PDB entry 4KKO | X-ray diffraction, 2.89 A resolution | chains A and B

[Chain A]
Name: HIV-1 reverse transcriptase, p66 subunit
Organism: Human immunodeficiency virus type 1
Notes: EC 2.7.7.49; fragment: p66 subunit
UniProt: P03366 (POL_HV1B1); residues 1-555 here correspond to UniProt positions 600-1154 (UniProt number = residue number + 599)
Amino-acid sequence (557 residues; row label = number of the first residue in the row; numbers below 1 keep their minus sign (Met-1 is residue -1)):
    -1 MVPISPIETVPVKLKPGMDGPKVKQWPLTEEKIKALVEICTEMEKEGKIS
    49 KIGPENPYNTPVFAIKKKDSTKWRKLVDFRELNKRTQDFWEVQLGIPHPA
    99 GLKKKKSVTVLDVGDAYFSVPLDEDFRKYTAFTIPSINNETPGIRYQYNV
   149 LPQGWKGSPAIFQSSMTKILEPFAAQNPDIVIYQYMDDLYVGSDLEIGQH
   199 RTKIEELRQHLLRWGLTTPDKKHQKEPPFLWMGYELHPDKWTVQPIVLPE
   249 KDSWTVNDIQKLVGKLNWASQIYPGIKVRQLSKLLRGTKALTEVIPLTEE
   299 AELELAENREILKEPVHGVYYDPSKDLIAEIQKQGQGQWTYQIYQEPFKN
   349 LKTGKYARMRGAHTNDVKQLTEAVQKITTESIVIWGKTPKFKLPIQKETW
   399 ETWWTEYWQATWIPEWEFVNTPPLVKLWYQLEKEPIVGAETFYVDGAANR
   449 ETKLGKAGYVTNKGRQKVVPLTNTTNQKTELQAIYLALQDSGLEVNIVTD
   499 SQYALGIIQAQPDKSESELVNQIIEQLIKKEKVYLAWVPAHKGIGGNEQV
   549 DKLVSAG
Unresolved in the structure: 553-555
Differences from the reference sequence: expression tag (-1 to 0); engineered mutation Ala172 (Lys771 in P03366), Ala173 (Lys772 in P03366), Ser280 (Cys879 in P03366)
Curated features (UniProtKB/Swiss-Prot):
  - region: Phe227 to His235 (RT 'primer grip')
  - motif: Trp398 to Trp414 (Tryptophan repeat motif)
  - binding site (Mg(2+)): Asp110, Asp185, Asp186, Asp443, Glu478, Asp498, Asp549
  - site: Trp401 (Essential for RT p66/p51 heterodimerization), Trp414 (Essential for RT p66/p51 heterodimerization), Phe440, Tyr441 (Cleavage)
Ligand contacts: 1RE (4-({4-methoxy-6-[2-(morpholin-4-yl)ethoxy]-1,3,5-triazin-2-yl}amino)-2-(3-methylbutoxy)benzonitrile): Gly99, Leu100, Lys101, Lys102, Lys103, Val106, Val179, Ile180, Tyr181, Tyr188, Phe227, Trp229, Leu234, His235, Pro236, Tyr318
What the authors report for this chain:
  - binding site for 1RE: Lys101, Tyr181
  - mutagenesis - Y181C: abolished binding to 1RE

[Chain B]
Name: HIV-1 reverse transcriptase, p51 subunit
Organism: Human immunodeficiency virus type 1
Notes: EC 2.7.7.49; fragment: p51 subunit
UniProt: P03366 (POL_HV1B1); residues 1-428 here correspond to UniProt positions 600-1027 (UniProt number = residue number + 599)
Amino-acid sequence (428 residues; row label = number of the first residue in the row):
     1 PISPIETVPVKLKPGMDGPKVKQWPLTEEKIKALVEICTEMEKEGKISKI
    51 GPENPYNTPVFAIKKKDSTKWRKLVDFRELNKRTQDFWEVQLGIPHPAGL
   101 KKKKSVTVLDVGDAYFSVPLDEDFRKYTAFTIPSINNETPGIRYQYNVLP
   151 QGWKGSPAIFQSSMTKILEPFKKQNPDIVIYQYMDDLYVGSDLEIGQHRT
   201 KIEELRQHLLRWGLTTPDKKHQKEPPFLWMGYELHPDKWTVQPIVLPEKD
   251 SWTVNDIQKLVGKLNWASQIYPGIKVRQLSKLLRGTKALTEVIPLTEEAE
   301 LELAENREILKEPVHGVYYDPSKDLIAEIQKQGQGQWTYQIYQEPFKNLK
   351 TGKYARMRGAHTNDVKQLTEAVQKITTESIVIWGKTPKFKLPIQKETWET
   401 WWTEYWQATWIPEWEFVNTPPLVKLWYQ
Unresolved in the structure: 1-4, 215-226
Differences from the reference sequence: engineered mutation Ser280 (Cys879 in P03366)
Curated features (UniProtKB/Swiss-Prot):
  - region: Phe227 to His235 (RT 'primer grip')
  - motif: Trp398 to Trp414 (Tryptophan repeat motif)
  - binding site (Mg(2+)): Asp110, Asp185, Asp186
  - site (Essential for RT p66/p51 heterodimerization): Trp401, Trp414
Ligand contacts: 1RE (4-({4-methoxy-6-[2-(morpholin-4-yl)ethoxy]-1,3,5-triazin-2-yl}amino)-2-(3-methylbutoxy)benzonitrile): Glu28, Ile135, Glu138
What the authors report for this chain:
  - conformationally variable residues: Glu138
  - binding site for 1RE: Glu138

[Interface between chain A and chain B]
Residue-residue contacts (112):
  Val8(A) - Glu53(B)
  Pro9(A) - Glu53(B)
  Gln85(A) - Glu53(B)  hydrogen bond (side chain-backbone)
  Asp86(A) - Lys20(B)  salt bridge
  Asp86(A) - Pro55(B)
  Phe87(A) - Pro52(B)
  Phe87(A) - Glu53(B)
  Trp88(A) - Pro52(B)  hydrogen bond (backbone-backbone)
  Trp88(A) - Asn54(B)
  Trp88(A) - Pro55(B)
  Trp88(A) - Asn57(B)
  Trp88(A) - Thr131(B)
  Trp88(A) - Arg143(B)
  Val90(A) - Pro140(B)  hydrophobic
  Val90(A) - Gly141(B)
  Leu92(A) - Asn137(B)
  Ile94(A) - Asn137(B)
  Pro95(A) - Asn136(B)
  Pro95(A) - Asn137(B)
  His96(A) - Asn136(B)  hydrogen bond (backbone-side chain)
  Gly99(A) - Asn136(B)
  Gly99(A) - Glu138(B)
  Leu100(A) - Asn136(B)
  Leu100(A) - Glu138(B)
  Ala158(A) - Pro52(B)  hydrophobic
  Gln161(A) - Pro140(B)
  Ser162(A) - Pro52(B)
  Thr165(A) - Pro140(B)
  Tyr181(A) - Glu138(B)
  Gln373(A) - Thr397(B)
  Gln373(A) - Thr400(B)
  Gln373(A) - Trp401(B)  hydrogen bond
  Thr376(A) - Trp401(B)
  Thr377(A) - Thr400(B)
  Ile380(A) - Pro25(B)  hydrophobic
  Ile380(A) - Leu26(B)
  Ile380(A) - Thr27(B)
  Val381(A) - Pro25(B)  hydrophobic
  Val381(A) - Asn136(B)  hydrogen bond (backbone-backbone)
  Ile382(A) - Ile135(B)
  Ile382(A) - Asn136(B)
  Trp383(A) - Ile135(B)
  Gly384(A) - Thr27(B)
  Gly384(A) - Glu28(B)  hydrogen bond (backbone-backbone)
  Gly384(A) - Ile135(B)
  Thr386(A) - Trp401(B)
  Trp402(A) - Lys331(B)  hydrogen bond (backbone-side chain)
  Trp402(A) - Thr362(B)
  Trp402(A) - Asp364(B)
  Tyr405(A) - Lys331(B)  hydrogen bond (backbone-side chain)
  Trp406(A) - Lys331(B)
  Trp406(A) - Pro392(B)  hydrophobic
  Trp406(A) - Val417(B)
  Trp406(A) - Asn418(B)
  Trp406(A) - Thr419(B)
  Trp406(A) - Pro420(B)
  Trp406(A) - Pro421(B)
  Gln407(A) - Lys331(B)  hydrogen bond (backbone-side chain)
  Gln407(A) - Pro392(B)
  Gln407(A) - Ile393(B)
  Gln407(A) - Gln394(B)  hydrogen bond (side chain-backbone)
  Gln407(A) - Val417(B)
  Ala408(A) - Trp337(B)  hydrophobic
  Ala408(A) - Asp364(B)
  Ala408(A) - Leu368(B)  hydrophobic
  Ala408(A) - Pro392(B)  hydrogen bond (backbone-backbone)
  Ala408(A) - Ile393(B)
  Thr409(A) - Asp364(B)
  Trp410(A) - Thr362(B)
  Trp410(A) - Asn363(B)
  Trp410(A) - Val365(B)  hydrophobic
  Trp410(A) - Trp401(B)
  Trp410(A) - Tyr405(B)
  Pro412(A) - Trp401(B)  hydrophobic
  Pro433(A) - Asn255(B)
  Pro433(A) - Leu289(B)  hydrophobic
  Ile434(A) - Thr290(B)
  Val435(A) - Thr290(B)
  Thr439(A) - Ala288(B)
  Thr439(A) - Leu289(B)  hydrogen bond (side chain-backbone)
  Tyr441(A) - Val254(B)
  Tyr441(A) - Gln258(B)
  Tyr441(A) - Thr286(B)
  Tyr441(A) - Lys287(B)  hydrogen bond (side chain-backbone)
  Tyr441(A) - Leu289(B)
  Val458(A) - Thr286(B)
  Thr459(A) - Thr286(B)  hydrogen bond (backbone-side chain)
  Asn460(A) - Thr286(B)
  Asn460(A) - Lys287(B)
  Asn460(A) - Ala288(B)
  Asn494(A) - Leu289(B)
  Val496(A) - Gln258(B)
  Val496(A) - Leu289(B)  hydrophobic
  Leu503(A) - Leu422(B)  hydrophobic
  Gly504(A) - Pro420(B)
  Tyr532(A) - Asn255(B)  hydrogen bond
  Tyr532(A) - Leu289(B)  hydrophobic
  Trp535(A) - Leu422(B)  hydrophobic
  Trp535(A) - Trp426(B)  hydrophobic
  Val536(A) - Gln258(B)
  Pro537(A) - Gly262(B)
  Pro537(A) - Asn265(B)
  Lys540(A) - Asn265(B)
  Lys540(A) - Ser280(B)
  Gly541(A) - Ser280(B)
  Ile542(A) - Val261(B)  hydrophobic
  Ile542(A) - Leu283(B)  hydrophobic
  Gly543(A) - Leu283(B)
  Gly543(A) - Arg284(B)
  Gly543(A) - Gly285(B)
  Gly544(A) - Gly285(B)  hydrogen bond (backbone-backbone)
  Gly544(A) - Thr286(B)
Interface residues without a listed pair, chain A (66 interface residues in all): Gly93, Ile159, Glu169, Ile180, Met357, Thr369, Thr403, Gln500, Gln507, Ala534
Interface residues without a listed pair, chain B (59 interface residues in all): Lys22, Lys49, Arg277, His361, Glu396

[Summary]
Chain A and chain B form an interface of 66 and 59 residues respectively; the contacts include 16 hydrogen
bonds and 1 salt bridge. Among the polar pairs are Asp86(A)-Lys20(B), Gln85(A)-Glu53(B) and
His96(A)-Asn136(B). The paper reports a binding site for 1RE at Lys101(A), Tyr181(A) and Glu138(B); Y181C of
chain A abolishes binding to 1RE.
Here chain A is HIV-1 reverse transcriptase, p66 subunit and chain B is HIV-1 reverse transcriptase, p51
subunit, both from Human immunodeficiency virus type 1. Entry 4KKO (Crystal Structure of HIV-1 Reverse
Transcriptase in Complex with
4-((4-methoxy-6-(2-morpholinoethoxy)-1,3,5-triazin-2-yl)amino)-2-((3-methylbut-2-en-1-yl)oxy)benzonitrile
(JLJ513), a non-nucleoside inhibitor) was determined by X-ray diffraction (same publication as 4KO0).
